Entry 8OW1 (electron microscopy, 3.70 A resolution); this record covers chains B and D of the 42 polymer chains in the assembly.

# Chain B
Name: Centromere-binding protein 1
Organism: Saccharomyces cerevisiae
UniProtKB: P17106 (CBF1_YEAST); numbering as in UniProt (aligned over 1-351)
Chain sequence (351 residues; numbered 1 to 351; the number before each row is that of its first residue):
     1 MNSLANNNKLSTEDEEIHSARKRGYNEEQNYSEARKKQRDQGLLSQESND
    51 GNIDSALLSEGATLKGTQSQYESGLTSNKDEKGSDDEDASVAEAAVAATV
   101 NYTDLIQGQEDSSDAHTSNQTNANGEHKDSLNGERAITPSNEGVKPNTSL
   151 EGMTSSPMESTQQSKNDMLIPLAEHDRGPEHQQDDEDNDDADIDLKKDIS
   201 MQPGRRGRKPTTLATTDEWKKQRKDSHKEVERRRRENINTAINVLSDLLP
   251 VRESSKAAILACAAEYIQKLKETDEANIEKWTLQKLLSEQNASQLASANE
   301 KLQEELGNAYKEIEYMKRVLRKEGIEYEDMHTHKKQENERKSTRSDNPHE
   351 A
Not modelled in the structure: 1-217, 334-351
UniProt features mapped onto this chain:
  - modified residue: Met1 (N-acetylmethionine), Ser45 (Phosphoserine), Ser48 (Phosphoserine), Ser84 (Phosphoserine), Thr138 (Phosphothreonine)
What the authors report for this chain:
  - mutagenesis - L283E/L287W: decreased growth in response to benomyl
  - mutagenesis - K224S/K228S/R234S/R235S/K256S: decreased growth

# Chain D
Molecule: C0N3
Sequence (153 nucleotides; row label = number of the first residue in the row):
     1 ATAAGTCACATGGTGCCGAGGCCGCTCAATTGGTCGTAGACAGCTCTAGC
    51 ACCGCTTAAACGCACGTACGCGCTGTCCCCCGCGTTTTAATATTAGTGTA
   101 TTTGATTTCCGAAAGTTAAAAAAGAAATAGTAAGAAATATATATTTCATT
   151 GAA

# How chain B and chain D interact
Pairs across the interface (8; chain B residue first):
  Trp219(B) with DA3(D), hydrogen bond to the phosphate
  Arg223(B) with DA4(D), base contact; DG5(D), base contact
  Ser226(B) with DA4(D), hydrogen bond to the phosphate
  His227(B) with DT6(D), base contact
  Val230(B) with DG5(D), phosphate contact
  Glu231(B) with DC7(D), base contact
  Arg234(B) with DT6(D), phosphate contact
Interface residues without a listed pair, chain D (6 interface residues in all): DT2

# In short
7 residues of chain B face 6 of chain D across their interface; the contacts include 2 hydrogen bonds. Polar
pairs include Trp219(B)-DA3(D) and Ser226(B)-DA4(D). The paper reports that L283E/L287W of chain B reduce
growth in response to benomyl; K224S/K228S/R234S/R235S/K256S of chain B reduce growth.
Here chain B is Centromere-binding protein 1 (Saccharomyces cerevisiae) and chain D is C0N3. Entry 8OW1
(Cryo-EM structure of the yeast Inner kinetochore bound to a CENP-A nucleosome) was determined by electron
microscopy together with 8OVW, 8OVX and 8OW0 from the same study.
